Entry 4Q2T (X-ray diffraction, 2.40 A resolution); this record covers chain A.

[Chain A]
Molecule: Arginine--tRNA ligase, cytoplasmic
From: Homo sapiens
Notes: EC 6.1.1.19
Reference sequence: P54136 (SYRC_HUMAN); residue numbers follow UniProt; this construct covers 1-588
Amino-acid sequence (607 residues; numbered -18 to 588; the number before each row is that of its first residue; numbers below 1 keep their minus sign (His-18 is residue -18)):
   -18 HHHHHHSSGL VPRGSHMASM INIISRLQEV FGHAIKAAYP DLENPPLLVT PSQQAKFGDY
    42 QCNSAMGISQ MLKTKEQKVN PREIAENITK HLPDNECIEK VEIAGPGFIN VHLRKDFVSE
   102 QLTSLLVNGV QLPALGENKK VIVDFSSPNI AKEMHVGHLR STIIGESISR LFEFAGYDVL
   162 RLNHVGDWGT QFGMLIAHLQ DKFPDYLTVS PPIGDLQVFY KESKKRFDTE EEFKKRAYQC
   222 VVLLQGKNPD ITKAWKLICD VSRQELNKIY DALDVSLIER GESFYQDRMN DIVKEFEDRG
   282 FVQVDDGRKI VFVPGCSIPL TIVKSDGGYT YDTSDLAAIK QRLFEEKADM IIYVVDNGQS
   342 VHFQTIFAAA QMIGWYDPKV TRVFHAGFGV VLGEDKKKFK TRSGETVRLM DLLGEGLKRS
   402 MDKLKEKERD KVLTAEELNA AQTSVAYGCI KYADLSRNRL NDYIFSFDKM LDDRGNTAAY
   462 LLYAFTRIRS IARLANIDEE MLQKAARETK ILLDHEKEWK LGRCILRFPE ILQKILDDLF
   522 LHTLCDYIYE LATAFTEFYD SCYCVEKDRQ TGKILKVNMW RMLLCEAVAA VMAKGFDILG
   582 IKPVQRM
Disordered / not traced: -18 to -2
Sequence notes: expression tag (-18 to 0); engineered mutation Arg438 (His in P54136)
Ligand contacts: arginine (ARG): Asp125, Ser128, Pro129, Asn130, His139, His165, Gly167, Tyr312, Asp316, Tyr334, Val336, Gln340, Phe344
Swiss-Prot annotation at these positions:
  - modified residue: Met1 (N-acetylmethionine)
Reported in the primary citation:
  - binding site for arginine: Asp125, Ser128, Asn130, His139, Glu263, Tyr312, Asp316, Gln340
  - binding site for glycerol: Ser142, Asp337
  - conformationally variable residues (side-chain flip): Asn130, Glu263, Tyr312, Asp316, Asp337, Gln340
  - contacts within the chain: Glu263-Ser315
  - specificity-determining residues: Asp125, Asp316 (proposed by the authors, not directly observed)

[Overview]
Chain A binds arginine. From the paper: a binding site for arginine at Asp125, Ser128 and Asn130 among others;
a binding site for glycerol at Ser142 and Asp337.
Chain A is Arginine--tRNA ligase, cytoplasmic (Homo sapiens); the structure, Crystal structure of Arginyl-tRNA
synthetase complexed with L-arginine, was determined by X-ray diffraction (same publication as 4Q2X and 4Q2Y).
